3HXD - chains A and B; structure by X-ray diffraction, 1.95 A resolution.

[Chain A]
Protein: Geranylgeranyl transferase type-2 subunit alpha
Organism: Rattus norvegicus
Notes: EC 2.5.1.60; fragment: RabGGTase ALPHA-subunit; engineered mutation(s): DELTA LRR; DELTA IG
Reference sequence: Q08602 (PGTA_RAT); the construct has insertions or renumbered stretches relative to UniProt, so the offset changes along the chain: 1-237 = UniProt 1-237; 242-330 = UniProt 353-441
Amino-acid sequence (331 residues; numbered 0 to 330; the number before each row is that of its first residue; numbering starts at 0):
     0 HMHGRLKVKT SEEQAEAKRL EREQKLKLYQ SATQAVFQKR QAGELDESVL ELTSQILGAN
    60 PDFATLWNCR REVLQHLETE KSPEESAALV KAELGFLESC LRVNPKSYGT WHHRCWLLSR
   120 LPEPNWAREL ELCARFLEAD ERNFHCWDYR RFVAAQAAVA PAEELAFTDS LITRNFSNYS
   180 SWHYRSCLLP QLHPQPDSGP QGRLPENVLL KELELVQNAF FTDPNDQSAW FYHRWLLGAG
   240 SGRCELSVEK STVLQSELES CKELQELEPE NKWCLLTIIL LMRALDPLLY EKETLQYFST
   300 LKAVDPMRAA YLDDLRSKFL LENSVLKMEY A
Not modelled in the structure: 0-16, 196-201
Sequence notes: expression tag (0); linker (238-241)
Swiss-Prot annotation at these positions:
  - modified residue: Ser-98 (Phosphoserine)

[Chain B]
Protein: Geranylgeranyl transferase type-2 subunit beta
Organism: Rattus norvegicus
Notes: EC 2.5.1.60; fragment: RABGGTase BETA-subunit
Reference sequence: Q08603 (PGTB2_RAT); residues 1-331 here = UniProt positions 1-331
Amino-acid sequence (331 residues; each row starts with the number of its first residue):
     1 MGTQQKDVTI KSDAPDTLLL EKHADYIASY GSKKDDYEYC MSEYLRMSGV YWGLTVMDLM
    61 GQLHRMNKEE ILVFIKSCQH ECGGVSASIG HDPHLLYTLS AVQILTLYDS IHVINVDKVV
   121 AYVQSLQKED GSFAGDIWGE IDTRFSFCAV ATLALLGKLD AINVEKAIEF VLSCMNFDGG
   181 FGCRPGSESH AGQIYCCTGF LAITSQLHQV NSDLLGWWLC ERQLPSGGLN GRPEKLPDVC
   241 YSWWVLASLK IIGRLHWIDR EKLRSFILAC QDEETGGFAD RPGDMVDPFH TLFGIAGLSL
   301 LGEEQIKPVS PVFCMPEEVL QRVNVQPELV S
Not modelled in the structure: 1-4, 33-35
Bound ions: Ca2+: His-64, Met-66; Zn2+: Asp-238, Cys-240, His-290 (together with BD7)
Ligand contacts: BD7 (N-[(benzyloxy)carbonyl]-L-histidyl-N-methyl-L-phenylalanyl-N-hydroxy-L-tyrosinamide): Tyr-44, Leu-45, Ser-48, Tyr-51, Trp-52, Leu-96, Arg-144, Phe-147, Cys-148, His-190, Gly-192, Gln-193, Tyr-195, Cys-196, Asp-238, Cys-240, Tyr-241, Trp-244, Phe-289, His-290, Phe-293

[How chain A and chain B interact]
Contacting residue pairs - 78 pairs, chain A then chain B:
  Leu-25(A) with Tyr-37(B), hydrophobic; Cys-40(B), hydrophobic
  Tyr-28(A) with Met-41(B), hydrophobic
  Gln-29(A) with Cys-40(B)
  Phe-36(A) with Gly-90(B); His-91(B)
  Arg-39(A) with Asp-92(B), salt bridge
  Asn-59(A) with Met-41(B), hydrogen bond
  Asp-61(A) with Tyr-44(B)
  Phe-62(A) with Tyr-44(B), hydrophobic; His-91(B)
  Thr-64(A) with His-91(B); Asp-92(B), hydrogen bond (side chain-backbone)
  Asn-67(A) with Asp-92(B), hydrogen bond; Trp-138(B), hydrogen bond
  Arg-70(A) with Trp-138(B)
  Glu-71(A) with Trp-138(B)
  Gln-74(A) with Trp-138(B)
  Lys-105(A) with Lys-235(B)
  Tyr-107(A) with Glu-140(B); Asp-142(B); Arg-144(B)
  His-111(A) with Trp-138(B), hydrogen bond (side chain-backbone); Gly-139(B); Glu-140(B), hydrogen bond (side chain-backbone)
  Trp-115(A) with Trp-138(B)
  Arg-141(A) with Glu-188(B), salt bridge; Arg-232(B), hydrogen bond (backbone-side chain); Pro-233(B), hydrogen bond (side chain-backbone); Glu-234(B)
  Phe-143(A) with His-190(B); Arg-232(B)
  Asp-147(A) with Cys-183(B); Arg-184(B), salt bridge; Ser-187(B), hydrogen bond
  Arg-150(A) with Gly-186(B), hydrogen bond (side chain-backbone); Ser-187(B)
  Tyr-178(A) with Phe-177(B); Asp-178(B), hydrogen bond; Glu-188(B); Trp-218(B), hydrogen bond; Pro-233(B), hydrophobic
  Ser-179(A) with Glu-188(B), hydrogen bond
  His-182(A) with Asn-176(B); Phe-177(B); Gly-186(B), hydrogen bond (side chain-backbone); Ser-187(B), hydrogen bond (side chain-backbone); Glu-188(B), hydrogen bond (side chain-backbone)
  Ser-185(A) with Phe-177(B)
  Gln-226(A) with Arg-222(B); Pro-233(B)
  Phe-230(A) with Trp-217(B), hydrophobic; Trp-218(B); Glu-221(B); Arg-222(B)
  Tyr-231(A) with Phe-177(B), hydrophobic
  Arg-233(A) with Trp-217(B)
  Trp-234(A) with Phe-177(B)
  Lys-271(A) with Glu-221(B), salt bridge
  Trp-272(A) with Trp-217(B), hydrophobic; Glu-221(B)
  Leu-275(A) with Trp-217(B), hydrophobic
  Met-306(A) with Gln-223(B); Leu-224(B); Pro-225(B); Trp-257(B); Asp-259(B); Lys-262(B)
  Arg-307(A) with Cys-220(B), hydrogen bond (side chain-backbone); Glu-221(B), salt bridge; Gln-223(B), hydrogen bond (side chain-backbone)
  Ala-309(A) with His-256(B); Trp-257(B)
  Tyr-310(A) with Trp-217(B); Trp-257(B), hydrophobic
  Asp-313(A) with His-256(B), salt bridge; Trp-257(B), hydrogen bond
  Lys-317(A) with Asp-213(B), salt bridge
Interface residues without a listed pair, chain A (43 interface residues in all): Arg-21, Cys-186, Asp-225, Asp-304
Interface residues without a listed pair, chain B (43 interface residues in all): Asp-36, Ile-89, Asp-136, Gln-193, Ile-258

[Overview]
The chain A/chain B interface involves 43 residues from each chain; the contacts include 19 hydrogen bonds and
7 salt bridges. Among the polar pairs are Arg-39(A)/Asp-92(B), Arg-141(A)/Glu-188(B) and
Asp-147(A)/Arg-184(B). Ligands of chain B: compound BD7. His-64(B) and Met-66(B) coordinate Ca2+.
Here chain A is Geranylgeranyl transferase type-2 subunit alpha and chain B is Geranylgeranyl transferase
type-2 subunit beta, both from Rattus norvegicus. Entry 3HXD (Engineered RabGGTase in complex with a
peptidomimetic inhibitor (compound 9)) was determined by X-ray diffraction together with 3HXB, 3HXC, 3HXE and
3HXF from the same study.
